PDB entry 7C4Y | electron microscopy, 3.50 A resolution | chains B and C of the 3 polymer chains in the assembly

Chain B:
Protein: Capsid protein VP2
From: Coxsackievirus A10
UniProt: G0YPI2 (G0YPI2_9ENTO); residues 1-255 here correspond to UniProt positions 70-324 (UniProt number = residue number + 69)
Chain sequence (255 residues; each row starts with the number of its first residue):
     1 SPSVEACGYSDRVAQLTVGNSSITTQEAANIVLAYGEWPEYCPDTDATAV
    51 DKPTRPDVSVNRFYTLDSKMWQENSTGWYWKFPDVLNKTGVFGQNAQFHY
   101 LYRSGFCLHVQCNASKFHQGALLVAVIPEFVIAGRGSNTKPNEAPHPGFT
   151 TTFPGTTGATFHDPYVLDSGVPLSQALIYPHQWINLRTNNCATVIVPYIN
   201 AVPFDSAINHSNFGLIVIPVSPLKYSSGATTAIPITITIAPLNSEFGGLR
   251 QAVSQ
Disordered / not traced: 1-28, 43-52, 252-255

Chain C:
Protein: Capsid protein VP3
From: Coxsackievirus A10
UniProt: G0YPI2 (G0YPI2_9ENTO); residues 1-240 here correspond to UniProt positions 325-564 (UniProt number = residue number + 324)
Chain sequence (240 residues; numbered 1 to 240; the number before each row is that of its first residue):
     1 GIPAELRPGTNQFLTTDDDTAAPILPGFTPTPTIHIPGEVHSLLELCRVE
    51 TILEVNNTTEATGLTRLLIPVSSQNKADELCAAFMVDPGRIGPWQSTLVG
   101 QICRYYTQWSGSLKVTFMFTGSFMATGKMLVAYSPPGSAQPANRETAMLG
   151 THVIWDFGLQSSVSLVIPWISNTHFRTAKTGGNYDYYTAGVVTLWYQTNY
   201 VVPPETPGEAYIIAMGAAQDNFTLKICKDTDEVTQQAVLQ
Disordered / not traced: 173-187, 235-240

How chain B and chain C interact:
Contacting residue pairs (53; chain B residue first):
  Tyr-35(B) / Gly-38(C)
  Glu-37(B) / His-35(C)  salt bridge
  Glu-37(B) / Pro-37(C)
  Lys-116(B) / Ser-122(C)
  Lys-116(B) / Phe-123(C)
  Lys-116(B) / Met-124(C)
  Phe-117(B) / Met-124(C)  hydrophobic
  Gln-119(B) / Gly-121(C)
  Gln-119(B) / Ser-122(C)  hydrogen bond (side chain-backbone)
  Gln-119(B) / Pro-207(C)
  Gln-119(B) / Glu-209(C)  hydrogen bond (side chain-backbone)
  Ala-121(B) / Thr-120(C)
  Tyr-165(B) / Glu-54(C)  hydrogen bond
  Tyr-165(B) / Gly-63(C)
  Leu-173(B) / Leu-64(C)  hydrophobic
  Leu-173(B) / Leu-67(C)  hydrophobic
  Ser-174(B) / Thr-51(C)
  Ser-174(B) / Ile-52(C)  hydrogen bond (backbone-backbone)
  Ser-174(B) / Ser-96(C)  hydrogen bond
  Gln-175(B) / Thr-51(C)
  Gln-175(B) / Thr-97(C)
  Gln-175(B) / Leu-98(C)
  Leu-177(B) / Glu-50(C)
  Leu-177(B) / Met-215(C)  hydrophobic
  Ile-178(B) / Val-49(C)  hydrophobic
  Ile-178(B) / Leu-98(C)  hydrophobic
  Trp-183(B) / Ile-52(C)  hydrophobic
  Trp-183(B) / Met-118(C)  hydrophobic
  Trp-183(B) / Ile-213(C)  hydrophobic
  Asn-185(B) / Phe-119(C)  hydrogen bond (side chain-backbone)
  Arg-187(B) / Phe-119(C)
  Arg-187(B) / Gly-121(C)
  Arg-187(B) / Ser-122(C)
  Arg-187(B) / Phe-123(C)
  Arg-187(B) / Phe-157(C)  hydrogen bond (side chain-backbone)
  Arg-187(B) / Ser-161(C)
  Thr-188(B) / Ser-161(C)
  Tyr-198(B) / Pro-37(C)
  Asn-200(B) / Ile-36(C)
  Ala-201(B) / Ile-34(C)
  Pro-219(B) / Leu-64(C)
  Val-220(B) / Leu-64(C)
  Val-220(B) / Leu-68(C)
  Val-220(B) / Ile-213(C)  hydrophobic
  Ser-221(B) / Thr-120(C)  hydrogen bond
  Ser-221(B) / Tyr-211(C)
  Lys-224(B) / Pro-207(C)
  Lys-224(B) / Glu-209(C)
  Tyr-225(B) / Pro-207(C)
  Ser-226(B) / Glu-205(C)
  Ser-226(B) / Thr-206(C)
  Ser-226(B) / Pro-207(C)
  Ser-227(B) / Glu-205(C)
Interface residues without a listed pair, chain B (30 interface residues in all): His-118, Ile-199, Pro-203, Pro-222
Interface residues without a listed pair, chain C (37 interface residues in all): Gln-101, Ala-125, Tyr-200, Ala-210

Summary:
Chain B and chain C form an interface of 30 and 37 residues respectively, with 8 hydrogen bonds and 1 salt
bridge. Polar pairs include Glu-37(B)/His-35(C), Gln-119(B)/Ser-122(C) and Gln-119(B)/Glu-209(C).
Here chain B is Capsid protein VP2 and chain C is Capsid protein VP3, both from Coxsackievirus A10. Entry 7C4Y
(Cryo-EM structure of empty Coxsackievirus A10 at pH 7.4) was determined by electron microscopy (same
publication as 7BZN, 7BZO, 7BZT, 7BZU, 7C4T, 7C4W and 7C4Z).
